PDB entry 7TJT | electron microscopy, 3.20 A resolution | chains C and D of the 7 polymer chains in the assembly

Chain C:
Protein: ATP synthase subunit alpha
From: Saccharomyces cerevisiae
UniProt: P07251 (ATPA_YEAST); residues 1-510 here correspond to UniProt positions 36-545 (UniProt number = residue number + 35)
Amino-acid sequence (510 residues; row label = number of the first residue in the row):
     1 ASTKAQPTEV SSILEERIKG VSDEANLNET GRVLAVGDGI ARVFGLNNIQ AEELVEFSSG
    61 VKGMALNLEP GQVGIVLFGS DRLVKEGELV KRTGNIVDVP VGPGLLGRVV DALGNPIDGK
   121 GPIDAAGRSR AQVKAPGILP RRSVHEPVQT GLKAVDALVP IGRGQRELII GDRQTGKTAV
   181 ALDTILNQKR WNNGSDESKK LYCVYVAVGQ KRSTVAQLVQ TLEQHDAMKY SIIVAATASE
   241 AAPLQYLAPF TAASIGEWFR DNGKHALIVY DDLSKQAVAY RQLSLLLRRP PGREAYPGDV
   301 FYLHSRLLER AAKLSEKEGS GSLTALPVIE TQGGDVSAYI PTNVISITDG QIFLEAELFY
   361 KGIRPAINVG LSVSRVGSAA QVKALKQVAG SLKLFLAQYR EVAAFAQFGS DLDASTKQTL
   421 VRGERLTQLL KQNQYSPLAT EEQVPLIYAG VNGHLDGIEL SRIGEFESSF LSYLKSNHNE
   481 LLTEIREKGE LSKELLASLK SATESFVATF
Disordered / not traced: 1-26, 510
Bound ions: Mg2+: Thr178 (together with ATP)
Ligand contacts: ATP (adenosine-5'-triphosphate): Asp172, Arg173, Gln174, Thr175, Gly176, Lys177, Thr178, Ala179, Glu330, Phe359, Arg364, Pro365, Gln432, Asn433, Gln434
Curated features (UniProtKB/Swiss-Prot):
  - binding site (ATP): Gly171 to Thr178
  - site: Ser372 (Required for activity)
  - modified residue (Phosphoserine): Ser22, Ser143

Chain D:
Protein: ATP synthase subunit beta
From: Saccharomyces cerevisiae
Notes: EC 7.1.2.2
UniProt: P00830 (ATPB_YEAST); residues 1-478 here correspond to UniProt positions 34-511 (UniProt number = residue number + 33)
Amino-acid sequence (478 residues; each row starts with the number of its first residue):
     1 ASAAQSTPIT GKVTAVIGAI VDVHFEQSEL PAILNALEIK TPQGKLVLEV AQHLGENTVR
    61 TIAMDGTEGL VRGEKVLDTG GPISVPVGRE TLGRIINVIG EPIDERGPIK SKLRKPIHAD
   121 PPSFAEQSTS AEILETGIKV VDLLAPYARG GKIGLFGGAG VGKTVFIQEL INNIAKAHGG
   181 FSVFTGVGER TREGNDLYRE MKETGVINLE GESKVALVFG QMNEPPGARA RVALTGLTIA
   241 EYFRDEEGQD VLLFIDNIFR FTQAGSEVSA LLGRIPSAVG YQPTLATDMG LLQERITTTK
   301 KGSVTSVQAV YVPADDLTDP APATTFAHLD ATTVLSRGIS ELGIYPAVDP LDSKSRLLDA
   361 AVVGQEHYDV ASKVQETLQT YKSLQDIIAI LGMDELSEQD KLTVERARKI QRFLSQPFAV
   421 AEVFTGIPGK LVRLKDTVAS FKAVLEGKYD NIPEHAFYMV GGIEDVVAKA EKLAAEAN
Disordered / not traced: 1-7, 476-478
Curated features (UniProtKB/Swiss-Prot):
  - binding site (ATP): Gly157 to Thr164
  - modified residue: Thr79 (Phosphothreonine), Thr204 (Phosphothreonine), Ser340 (Phosphoserine)

Chain C / chain D interface:
Pairs across the interface (68):
  Gly45(C) - Arg72(D)  hydrogen bond (backbone-side chain)
  Leu46(C) - Arg72(D)  hydrogen bond (backbone-side chain)
  Asn47(C) - Arg72(D)
  Asn48(C) - Val71(D)
  Gln50(C) - Gly69(D)
  Gln50(C) - Leu70(D)
  Gln50(C) - Val71(D)
  Ala51(C) - Gly69(D)
  Ala51(C) - Leu70(D)  hydrogen bond (backbone-backbone)
  Asn67(C) - Ile17(D)
  Leu68(C) - Ala15(D)
  Leu68(C) - Val16(D)  hydrogen bond (backbone-backbone)
  Leu68(C) - Ile17(D)
  Leu68(C) - Leu70(D)
  Leu68(C) - Arg72(D)
  Glu69(C) - Thr14(D)
  Glu69(C) - Arg72(D)  hydrogen bond (backbone-side chain)
  Pro70(C) - Thr14(D)
  Pro70(C) - Ala15(D)
  Gln72(C) - Arg72(D)  hydrogen bond (backbone-side chain)
  Val73(C) - Arg72(D)
  Lys134(C) - Asn223(D)
  Gly137(C) - Thr191(D)
  Ile138(C) - Glu189(D)
  Ile138(C) - Thr191(D)
  Ile138(C) - Gly194(D)
  Ile138(C) - Asn195(D)  hydrogen bond (backbone-side chain)
  Ile138(C) - Phe219(D)  hydrophobic
  Leu139(C) - Asp104(D)
  Leu139(C) - Glu105(D)
  Arg141(C) - Thr191(D)
  Arg141(C) - Asn195(D)  hydrogen bond (backbone-side chain)
  Ser143(C) - Asp196(D)  hydrogen bond
  Ser143(C) - Arg199(D)  hydrogen bond
  Val144(C) - Arg192(D)
  Arg166(C) - Arg190(D)
  Arg289(C) - Ile17(D)
  Arg289(C) - Gly18(D)
  Pro290(C) - Ala270(D)
  Pro290(C) - Leu271(D)
  Arg293(C) - Val279(D)
  Gly298(C) - Glu267(D)
  Gly298(C) - Ala270(D)
  Phe301(C) - Arg229(D)
  Phe301(C) - Gln263(D)
  Phe301(C) - Glu267(D)
  Tyr302(C) - Asn223(D)
  Tyr302(C) - Glu224(D)
  Tyr302(C) - Pro225(D)  hydrophobic
  Ser305(C) - Met222(D)  hydrogen bond (side chain-backbone)
  Arg306(C) - Asn223(D)
  Glu309(C) - Thr191(D)  hydrogen bond
  Glu309(C) - Met222(D)
  Glu309(C) - Asn223(D)
  Ile345(C) - Arg190(D)
  Ser346(C) - Arg190(D)  hydrogen bond (backbone-side chain)
  Ser346(C) - Met222(D)
  Ser346(C) - Arg260(D)  hydrogen bond (backbone-side chain)
  Ser346(C) - Tyr311(D)
  Ile347(C) - Arg190(D)  hydrogen bond (backbone-side chain)
  Ile347(C) - Met222(D)  hydrophobic
  Thr348(C) - Arg190(D)  hydrogen bond (backbone-side chain)
  Asp349(C) - Arg190(D)  salt bridge
  Asp349(C) - Arg192(D)  salt bridge
  Arg375(C) - Arg190(D)
  Arg375(C) - Arg192(D)
  Arg375(C) - Glu193(D)  salt bridge
  Val376(C) - Arg192(D)
Interface residues without a listed pair, chain C (47 interface residues in all): Ile49, Leu66, Gly71, Ala135, Pro136, Arg142, Pro291, Asp299, Ser337, Thr342, Asn343
Interface residues without a listed pair, chain D (44 interface residues in all): Gly66, Thr67, Glu68, Ile95, Ala159, Tyr198, Gln221, Pro226, Gly273, Pro276, Ala314

In short:
47 residues of chain C and 44 residues of chain D are in contact; the contacts include 16 hydrogen bonds and 3
salt bridges. Polar contacts include Asp349(C)-Arg190(D), Asp349(C)-Arg192(D) and Arg375(C)-Glu193(D). Ligands
of chain C: ATP.
Here chain C is ATP synthase subunit alpha and chain D is ATP synthase subunit beta, both from Saccharomyces
cerevisiae. Entry 7TJT (Yeast ATP synthase F1 region State 1-3catalytic beta_tight open without exogenous ATP)
was determined by electron microscopy (same publication as 7TJS, 7TJU, 7TJV, 7TJW, 7TJX, 7TJY and 30 further
entries).
